4H44 - chains B and G of the 8 polymer chains in the assembly; structure by X-ray diffraction, 2.70 A resolution.

== Chain B ==
Molecule: Cytochrome b6-f complex subunit 4
UniProt: Q93SX1 (PETD_NOSS1); residue numbers follow UniProt; this construct covers 1-160
Amino-acid sequence (160 residues; numbered 1 to 160; the number before each row is that of its first residue):
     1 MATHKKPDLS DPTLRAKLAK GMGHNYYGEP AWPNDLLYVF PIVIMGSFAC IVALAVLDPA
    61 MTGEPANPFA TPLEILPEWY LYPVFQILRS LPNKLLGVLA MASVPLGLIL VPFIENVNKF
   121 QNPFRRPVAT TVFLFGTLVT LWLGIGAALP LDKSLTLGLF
Small-molecule neighbours:
  - beta-carotene (BCR): Val43, Gly46, Ser47
  - chlorophyll a (CLA): Tyr80, Leu81, Pro83, Val84, Ile87, Met101, Ala102, Val104, Pro105, Leu106, Leu108, Ile109, Val132, Phe133, Phe135, Gly136, Val139, Thr140, Leu143
  - heme (HEM): Asn25, Val39, Phe40, Val43, Ile44
  - dioleoyl-phosphatidylcholine (OPC; (7R,17E)-4-hydroxy-N,N,N,7-tetramethyl-7-[(8E)-octadec-8-enoyloxy]-10-oxo-3,5,9-trioxa-4-phosphaheptacos-17-en-1-aminium 4-oxide), molecule 1: Ser47, Cys50, Ile51, Leu54
  - dioleoyl-phosphatidylcholine (OPC), molecule 2: Ile87, Ala100, Ser103, Val104, Gly107, Leu108, Val111, Ile114, Glu115, Val117, Asn118, Arg125, Arg126, Pro127, Val128, Ala129, Val132, Leu143

== Chain G ==
Molecule: Cytochrome b6-f complex subunit 5
UniProt: P58246 (PETG_NOSS1); residue numbers follow UniProt; this construct covers 1-37
Amino-acid sequence (37 residues; numbered 1 to 37; the number before each row is that of its first residue):
     1 MVEPLLSGIV LGLIVVTLAG LFYAAYKQYK RPNELGG
Small-molecule neighbours:
  - beta-carotene (BCR): Leu13, Val16, Thr17, Ala19, Gly20, Tyr23
  - dioleoyl-phosphatidylcholine (OPC; (7R,17E)-4-hydroxy-N,N,N,7-tetramethyl-7-[(8E)-octadec-8-enoyloxy]-10-oxo-3,5,9-trioxa-4-phosphaheptacos-17-en-1-aminium 4-oxide): Leu5, Ile9, Leu13

== Chain B / chain G interface ==
Contacting residue pairs - 26 pairs, chain B then chain G:
  Lys6(B) with Glu34(G), salt bridge
  Pro7(B) with Glu34(G)
  Tyr27(B) with Leu35(G)
  Asp58(B) with Leu5(G)
  Glu74(B) with Met1(G), hydrogen bond (side chain-backbone)
  Leu76(B) with Met1(G); Val2(G), hydrophobic
  Trp79(B) with Leu6(G); Val10(G), hydrophobic
  Tyr82(B) with Met1(G); Val2(G)
  Lys119(B) with Gly37(G)
  Gln121(B) with Gly37(G)
  Asn122(B) with Ala25(G), hydrogen bond (side chain-backbone); Tyr29(G)
  Pro123(B) with Ala25(G)
  Phe124(B) with Phe22(G); Tyr26(G); Tyr29(G), hydrophobic
  Arg125(B) with Tyr29(G)
  Thr130(B) with Phe22(G)
  Phe133(B) with Leu18(G), hydrophobic
  Leu134(B) with Phe22(G), hydrophobic
  Thr137(B) with Leu18(G)
  Leu141(B) with Leu11(G), hydrophobic
  Ala148(B) with Val2(G), hydrophobic
Also at the interface, not in a pair above, chain B (24 interface residues in all): Leu9, Leu18, His24, Leu54
Also at the interface, not in a pair above, chain G (16 interface residues in all): Ile9, Gln28

== In short ==
Chain B and chain G form an interface of 24 and 16 residues respectively, with 2 hydrogen bonds and 1 salt
bridge. Polar contacts include Lys6(B)-Glu34(G), Glu74(B)-Met1(G) and Asn122(B)-Ala25(G). One
dioleoyl-phosphatidylcholine molecule and one beta-carotene molecule are bound between chain B and chain G.
Chain B is Cytochrome b6-f complex subunit 4 and chain G is Cytochrome b6-f complex subunit 5; the structure,
2.70 A Cytochrome b6f Complex Structure From Nostoc PCC 7120, was determined by X-ray diffraction (same
publication as 4H13).
